4QYZ - chains B and M of the 13 polymer chains in the assembly; structure by X-ray diffraction, 3.03 A resolution.

== Chain B ==
Protein: CRISPR system Cascade subunit CasB
Organism: Escherichia coli
Reference sequence: P76632 (CSE2_ECOLI); residue numbers follow UniProt; this construct covers 1-160
Chain sequence (160 residues; numbered 1 to 160; the number before each row is that of its first residue):
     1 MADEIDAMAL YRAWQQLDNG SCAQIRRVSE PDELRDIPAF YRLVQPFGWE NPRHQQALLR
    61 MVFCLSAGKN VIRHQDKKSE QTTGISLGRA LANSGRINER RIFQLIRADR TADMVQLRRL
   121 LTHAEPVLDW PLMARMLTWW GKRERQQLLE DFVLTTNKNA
Not modelled in the structure: 1-2, 76-82, 160
Reported in the primary citation:
  - binding site for the 40-nt DNA strand (chain M): Asn-19, Gly-20, Arg-26, Arg-27, Arg-101, His-123

== Chain M ==
Molecule: 40-nt DNA strand
Sequence (40 nucleotides; row label = number of the first residue in the row):
     1 AATCAGACAG CCCACATGGC ATTCCACTTA TCACTGGCAT
Not modelled in the structure: 1-4, 38-40

== How chain B and chain M interact ==
Residue-residue contacts (10):
  Asn-19(B) with DC8(M), hydrogen bond to the phosphate
  Gly-20(B) with DC8(M), base contact
  Ala-23(B) with DA9(M), phosphate contact
  Arg-26(B) with DA9(M), salt bridge to the phosphate
  Arg-27(B) with DC8(M), hydrogen bond to the base
  Lys-69(B) with DG10(M), phosphate contact
  Asn-98(B) with DA16(M), hydrogen bond to the phosphate
  Arg-101(B) with DA14(M), hydrogen bond to the base; DC15(M), phosphate contact
  His-123(B) with DA14(M), stacking on the base
Also at the interface, not in a pair above, chain B (10 interface residues in all): Arg-96

== In short ==
The interface between chain B and chain M involves 10 residues on one side and 6 on the other, with 4 hydrogen
bonds, 1 salt bridge and 1 aromatic stacking contact. Polar pairs include Arg-27(B)/DC8(M), Arg-101(B)/DA14(M)
and Asn-19(B)/DC8(M). The paper reports a binding site for the 40-nt DNA strand (chain M) at Asn-19(B),
Gly-20(B) and Arg-26(B) among others.
Chain B is CRISPR system Cascade subunit CasB (Escherichia coli) and chain M is a 40-nt DNA strand; the
structure, Crystal structure of a CRISPR RNA-guided surveillance complex, Cascade, bound to a ssDNA target,
was determined by X-ray diffraction.
